Entry 3LMP (X-ray diffraction, 1.90 A resolution); this record covers chains A and C.

Chain A:
Name: Peroxisome proliferator-activated receptor gamma
From: Homo sapiens
UniProtKB: P37231 (PPARG_HUMAN); residues 206-477 here correspond to UniProt positions 234-505 (UniProt number = residue number + 28)
Amino-acid sequence (283 residues; each row starts with the number of its first residue):
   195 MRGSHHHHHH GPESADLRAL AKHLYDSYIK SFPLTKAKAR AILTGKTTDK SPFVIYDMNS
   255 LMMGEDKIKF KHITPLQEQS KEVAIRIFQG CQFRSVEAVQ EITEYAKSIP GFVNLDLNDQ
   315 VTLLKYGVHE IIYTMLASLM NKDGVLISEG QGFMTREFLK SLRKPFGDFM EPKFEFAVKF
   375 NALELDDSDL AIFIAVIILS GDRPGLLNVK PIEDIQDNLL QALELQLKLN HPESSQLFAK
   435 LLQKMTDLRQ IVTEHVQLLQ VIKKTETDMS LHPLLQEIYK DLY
Disordered / not traced: 195-206, 265-271
Differences from the reference sequence: expression tag (195-205)
Residues lining bound ligands: CEK ((9aS)-8-acetyl-1,7-dihydroxy-3-methoxy-9a-methyl-N-(1-naphthylmethyl)-9-oxo-9,9a-dihydrodibenzo[b,d]furan-4-carboxamide): Ile262, Lys263, Arg280, Ile281, Gly284, Cys285, Phe287, Arg288, Ser289, Leu330, Met334, Val339, Ile341, Ser342, Met348, Leu353, Phe363, Met364, Lys367, Phe368
Curated features (UniProtKB/Swiss-Prot):
  - motif: Pro467 to Asp475 (9aaTAD)
  - binding site (rosiglitazone): Gln286 to Ser289, His323, His449, Tyr473
  - cross-link: Lys224 (Glycyl lysine isopeptide (Lys-Gly) (interchain with G-Cter in ubiquitin))

Chain C:
Name: Peptide of Nuclear receptor coactivator 1
UniProtKB: Q15788 (NCOA1_HUMAN); residue numbers follow UniProt; this construct covers 686-700
Amino-acid sequence (15 residues; each row starts with the number of its first residue):
   686 RHKILHRLLQ EGSPS
Disordered / not traced: 697-700
Curated features (UniProtKB/Swiss-Prot):
  - motif: Leu690 to Leu694 (LXXLL motif 4)
  - modified residue: Ser698 (Phosphoserine)
  - mutagenesis: Leu693 to Leu694 (Slightly affects interactions with steroid receptors. Abolishes interactions with steroid receptors; when associated with A-636; A-637; A-752 and A-753)

Chain A / chain C interface:
Residue-residue contacts (20; chain A residue first):
  Thr297(A) with Leu694(C)
  Glu298(A) with Leu693(C)
  Lys301(A) with Leu693(C), hydrogen bond (side chain-backbone); Leu694(C), hydrogen bond (side chain-backbone); Glu696(C), salt bridge
  Phe306(A) with Leu694(C), hydrophobic
  Leu311(A) with His691(C); Gln695(C)
  Gln314(A) with Leu694(C)
  Val315(A) with His687(C); His691(C); Leu694(C), hydrophobic
  Leu318(A) with Leu694(C), hydrophobic
  Lys319(A) with His687(C)
  Leu468(A) with Ile689(C), hydrophobic
  Glu471(A) with His687(C), salt bridge; Lys688(C), hydrogen bond (side chain-backbone); Ile689(C), hydrogen bond (side chain-backbone); Leu690(C), hydrogen bond (side chain-backbone)
  Lys474(A) with Arg686(C)
Also at the interface, not in a pair above, chain A (17 interface residues in all): Val293, Gln294, Asn312, Pro467, Ile472

Summary:
17 residues of chain A and 10 residues of chain C are in contact, with 5 hydrogen bonds and 2 salt bridges.
Among the polar pairs are Lys301(A)-Glu696(C), Glu471(A)-His687(C) and Lys301(A)-Leu693(C). Chain A binds
compound CEK.
Here chain A is Peroxisome proliferator-activated receptor gamma (Homo sapiens) and chain C is Peptide of
Nuclear receptor coactivator 1. Entry 3LMP (Crystal structure of the PPARgamma-LBD complexed with a
cercosporamide derivative modulator) was determined by X-ray diffraction.
